PDB entry 7NZ0 | electron microscopy, 6.30 A resolution (low resolution: residue-level contacts below are approximate; hydrogen-bond / salt-bridge calls are withheld) | chains I and K of the 14 polymer chains in the assembly

# Chain I
Protein: Macrodomain Ter protein
Organism: Photorhabdus thracensis
UniProtKB: A0A0F7LUV5 (A0A0F7LUV5_9GAMM); numbering as in UniProt (aligned over 1-151)
Sequence (151 residues; each row starts with the number of its first residue):
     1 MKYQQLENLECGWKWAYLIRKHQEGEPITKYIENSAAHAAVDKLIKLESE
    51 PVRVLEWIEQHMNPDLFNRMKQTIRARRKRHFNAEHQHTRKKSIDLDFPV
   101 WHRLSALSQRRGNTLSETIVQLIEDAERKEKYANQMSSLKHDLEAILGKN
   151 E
Unresolved in the structure: 135-151

# Chain K
Molecule: matS2 DNA 80 b, oligo FBA769
Sequence (80 nucleotides; each row starts with the number of its first residue):
     1 CTCGCCTGTAAAGTAGGCATTAGTTGTTCGTAGTGCTCGTCTGGCTCTGG
    51 ATTACCCGCCACTGTTACATTGTAACGGCA
Unresolved in the structure: 1-58

# Chain I / chain K interface
Pairs across the interface - 23 pairs, chain I then chain K:
  Tyr17(I) - DG72(K)
  Tyr17(I) - DT73(K)
  Lys21(I) - DT73(K)
  Arg69(I) - DT73(K)
  Arg69(I) - DA74(K)
  Gln72(I) - DT73(K)
  Gln72(I) - DA74(K)
  Thr73(I) - DG72(K)
  Thr73(I) - DT73(K)
  Arg75(I) - DA75(K)
  Arg77(I) - DT71(K)
  Arg77(I) - DG72(K)
  Arg80(I) - DT71(K)
  Arg80(I) - DG72(K)
  Arg80(I) - DT73(K)
  Lys91(I) - DA69(K)
  Lys92(I) - DC68(K)
  Lys92(I) - DA69(K)
  Ser93(I) - DC68(K)
  Ser93(I) - DA69(K)
  Ser93(I) - DT70(K)
  Ile94(I) - DC68(K)
  Asp95(I) - DC68(K)
Interface residues without a listed pair, chain I (16 interface residues in all): Arg20, Asn68, Ala76
Interface residues without a listed pair, chain K (10 interface residues in all): DA67, DC76

# Overview
The interface between chain I and chain K involves 16 residues on one side and 10 on the other.
Here chain I is Macrodomain Ter protein (Photorhabdus thracensis) and chain K is matS2 DNA 80 b, oligo FBA769.
Entry 7NZ0 (Cryo-EM structure of the MukBEF-MatP-DNA monomer (open conformation)) was determined by electron
microscopy (same publication as 7NYW, 7NYX, 7NYY, 7NYZ, 7NZ2, 7NZ3 and 7NZ4).
